3MX0 - chains A and B; structure by X-ray diffraction, 3.51 A resolution.

# Chain A
Protein: Ephrin type-A receptor 2
Organism: Homo sapiens
Notes: EC 2.7.10.1; fragment: Ectodomain
UniProt: P29317 (EPHA2_HUMAN); residue numbers follow UniProt; this construct covers 27-435
Amino-acid sequence (409 residues; each row starts with the number of its first residue):
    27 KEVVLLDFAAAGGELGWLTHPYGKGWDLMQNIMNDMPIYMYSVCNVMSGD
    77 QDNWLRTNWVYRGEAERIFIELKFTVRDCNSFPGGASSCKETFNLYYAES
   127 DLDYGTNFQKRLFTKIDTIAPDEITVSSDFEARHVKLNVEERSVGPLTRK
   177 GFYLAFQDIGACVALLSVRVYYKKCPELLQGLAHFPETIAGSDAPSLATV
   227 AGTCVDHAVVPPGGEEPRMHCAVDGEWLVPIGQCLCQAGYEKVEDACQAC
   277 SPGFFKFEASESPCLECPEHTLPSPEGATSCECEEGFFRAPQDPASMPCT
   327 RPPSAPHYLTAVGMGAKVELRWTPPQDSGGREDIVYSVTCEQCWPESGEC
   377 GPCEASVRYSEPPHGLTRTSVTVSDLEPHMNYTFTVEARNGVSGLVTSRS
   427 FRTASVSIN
Disordered / not traced: 239-240, 372
Disulfide bonds: C70-C188, C105-C115, C201-C247, C230-C260, C262-C273, C276-C290, C293-C307, C309-C325, C366-C379, C369-C376
Covalently attached groups: N-acetylglucosamine (NAG) linked to N407
UniProt features mapped onto this chain:
  - glycosylation (N-linked (GlcNAc...) asparagine): N407, N435
Reported in the primary citation:
  - self-association interface (contacts with another copy of this molecule): P221, L223, L254, V255, I257
  - mutagenesis - L223R, L223R/L254R, L223R/L254R/V255R: decreased signaling in response to preclustered ephrin-A5
  - mutagenesis - L223R/L254R/V255R: unchanged expression
  - mutagenesis - L223R/L254R/V255R: unchanged binding to Ephrin-A5 (chain B)

# Chain B
Protein: Ephrin-A5
Organism: Homo sapiens
Notes: fragment: Ectodomain
UniProt: P52803 (EFNA5_HUMAN); numbering as in UniProt (aligned over 28-165)
Amino-acid sequence (138 residues; each row starts with the number of its first residue):
    28 VADRYAVYWNSSNPRFQRGDYHIDVCINDYLDVFCPHYEDSVPEDKTERY
    78 VLYMVNFDGYSACDHTSKGFKRWECNRPHSPNGPLKFSEKFQLFTPFSLG
   128 FEFRPGREYFYISSAIPDNGRRSCLKLKVFVRPTNSCM
Disulfide bonds: C53-C164, C62-C102, C90-C151
Covalently attached groups: N-acetylglucosamine (NAG) linked to N37
UniProt features mapped onto this chain:
  - glycosylation: N37 (N-linked (GlcNAc...) asparagine)

# Interface between chain A and chain B
Contacting residue pairs - 38 pairs, chain A then chain B:
  D53(A) - Y57(B)  hydrogen bond
  D53(A) - K117(B)  salt bridge
  M55(A) - Q119(B)
  Q56(A) - K113(B)
  Q56(A) - F114(B)
  Q56(A) - S115(B)  hydrogen bond (side chain-backbone)
  N57(A) - L126(B)
  N57(A) - G127(B)
  I58(A) - K98(B)
  I58(A) - R99(B)
  M59(A) - L126(B)  hydrophobic
  I64(A) - L126(B)  hydrophobic
  M66(A) - F124(B)  hydrophobic
  M66(A) - L126(B)  hydrophobic
  S68(A) - F124(B)
  V69(A) - P123(B)
  C70(A) - F121(B)  hydrophobic
  C70(A) - P123(B)
  T101(A) - P123(B)  hydrogen bond (side chain-backbone)
  T101(A) - F124(B)
  R103(A) - F121(B)
  R103(A) - T122(B)
  R103(A) - E129(B)  salt bridge
  F108(A) - F121(B)  hydrophobic
  D155(A) - S125(B)
  F156(A) - T122(B)
  R159(A) - F97(B)
  R159(A) - S125(B)  hydrogen bond (side chain-backbone)
  R159(A) - L126(B)  hydrogen bond (side chain-backbone)
  H160(A) - S125(B)  hydrogen bond (backbone-side chain)
  V161(A) - S125(B)
  V161(A) - L126(B)  hydrophobic
  C188(A) - F121(B)  hydrophobic
  C188(A) - P123(B)
  V189(A) - P123(B)
  A190(A) - P123(B)  hydrophobic
  A190(A) - F124(B)  hydrophobic
  L192(A) - F124(B)  hydrophobic
Other interface residues (no listed pair), chain B (18 interface residues in all): W100

# Summary
Chain A and chain B form an interface of 23 and 18 residues respectively; the contacts include 6 hydrogen
bonds and 2 salt bridges. Polar contacts include D53(A)-K117(B), R103(A)-E129(B) and D53(A)-Y57(B). The paper
reports that L223R, L223R/L254R and L223R/L254R/V255R of chain A reduce signaling in response to preclustered
ephrin-A5; a self-association interface involving P221(A), L223(A) and L254(A) among others.
Here chain A is Ephrin type-A receptor 2 and chain B is Ephrin-A5, both from Homo sapiens. Entry 3MX0 (Crystal
Structure of EphA2 ectodomain in complex with ephrin-A5) was determined by X-ray diffraction (same publication
as 3MBW, 3FL7, 3CZU and 3C8X).
